PDB entry 6GBO | X-ray diffraction, 2.10 A resolution | chains A and F of the 6 polymer chains in the assembly

# Chain A (and F)
Molecule: Polymerase cofactor VP35
Source organism: Ebola virus
Notes: fragment: oligomerization domain; chain F of this document is another copy of the same molecule, construct and numbering; everything in this record applies to it too
UniProt: Q05127 (VP35_EBOZM); numbering as in UniProt (aligned over 82-145)
Amino-acid sequence (73 residues; numbered 81 to 153; the number before each row is that of its first residue):
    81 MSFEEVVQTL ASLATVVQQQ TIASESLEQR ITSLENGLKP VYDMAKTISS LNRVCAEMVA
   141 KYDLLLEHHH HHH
Sequence notes: initiating methionine (81); expression tag (146-153)

# Chain A / chain F interface
Pairs across the interface - 24 pairs, chain A then chain F:
  Val-121(A) / Tyr-142(F)
  Val-121(A) / Leu-145(F)
  Tyr-122(A) / Tyr-142(F)  hydrogen bond (backbone-side chain)
  Tyr-122(A) / Leu-145(F)  hydrophobic
  Tyr-122(A) / His-148(F)
  Tyr-122(A) / His-149(F)
  Tyr-122(A) / His-153(F)
  Met-124(A) / Met-138(F)  hydrophobic
  Met-124(A) / Tyr-142(F)  hydrophobic
  Ala-125(A) / Tyr-142(F)
  Ile-128(A) / Met-138(F)  hydrophobic
  Ile-128(A) / Val-139(F)  hydrophobic
  Ile-128(A) / Tyr-142(F)  hydrophobic
  Leu-131(A) / Cys-135(F)  hydrophobic
  Cys-135(A) / Leu-131(F)  hydrophobic
  Cys-135(A) / Asn-132(F)  hydrogen bond
  Met-138(A) / Ile-128(F)  hydrophobic
  Met-138(A) / Leu-131(F)  hydrophobic
  Val-139(A) / Ile-128(F)  hydrophobic
  Tyr-142(A) / Val-121(F)  hydrogen bond (side chain-backbone)
  Tyr-142(A) / Met-124(F)
  Tyr-142(A) / Ala-125(F)  hydrogen bond (side chain-backbone)
  Tyr-142(A) / Ile-128(F)  hydrophobic
  Leu-145(A) / Val-121(F)  hydrophobic
Also at the interface, not in a pair above, chain A (12 interface residues in all): Asn-132
Also at the interface, not in a pair above, chain F (15 interface residues in all): Leu-118

# In short
Chain A and chain F form an interface of 12 and 15 residues respectively; the contacts include 4 hydrogen
bonds. Polar contacts include Tyr-122(A)/Tyr-142(F), Cys-135(A)/Asn-132(F) and Tyr-142(A)/Val-121(F).
Chain A and chain F are both Polymerase cofactor VP35 (Ebola virus); the structure, Crystal Structure of the
oligomerization domain of Vp35 from Ebola virus, was determined by X-ray diffraction (same publication as
6GBP, 6GBQ and 6GBR).
